Entry 1UDW (X-ray diffraction, 2.60 A resolution); this record covers chain A.

# Chain A
Molecule: Uridine-cytidine kinase 2
Source organism: Homo sapiens
Notes: EC 2.7.1.48
UniProtKB: Q9BZX2 (UCK2_HUMAN); residue numbers follow UniProt; this construct covers 1-250
Chain sequence (252 residues; numbered -1 to 250; the number before each row is that of its first residue; numbers below 1 keep their minus sign (Pro-1 is residue -1)):
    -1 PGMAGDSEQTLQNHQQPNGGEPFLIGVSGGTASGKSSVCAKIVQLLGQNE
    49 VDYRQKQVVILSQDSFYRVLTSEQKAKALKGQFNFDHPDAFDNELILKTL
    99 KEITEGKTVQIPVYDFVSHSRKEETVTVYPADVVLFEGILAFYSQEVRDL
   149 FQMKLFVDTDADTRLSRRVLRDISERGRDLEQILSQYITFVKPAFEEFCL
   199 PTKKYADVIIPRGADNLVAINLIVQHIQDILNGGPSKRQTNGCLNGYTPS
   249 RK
Not modelled in the structure: -1 to 18, 45-52, 231-250
Construct notes: cloning artifact (-1 to 0)
Small-molecule neighbours: CTP (cytidine-5'-triphosphate): Gly28, Thr29, Ala30, Ser31, Gly32, Lys33, Ser34, Ser35, Asp62, Tyr65, Phe83, Asp84, Tyr112, Phe114, His117, Glu135, Ile137, Arg166, Arg169, Arg174, Arg176, Gln184, Val189
What the authors report for this chain:
  - binding site for CTP: Tyr112, His117, Arg176
  - conformationally variable residues (order/disorder transition): Ser34, Gln46, Asn47 to Arg52
  - catalytic residues: Lys33, Asp62, Arg169, Arg174 (proposed by the authors, not directly observed)

# Overview
Bound to chain A: CTP. From the paper: catalytic residues Lys33, Asp62 and Arg169 among others; a binding site
for CTP at Tyr112, His117 and Arg176.
Chain A is Uridine-cytidine kinase 2 (Homo sapiens); the structure, Crystal structure of human
uridine-cytidine kinase 2 complexed with a feedback-inhibitor, CTP, was determined by X-ray diffraction,
deposited together with 1UEI, 1UEJ, 1UFQ and 1UJ2.
